PDB entry 7V9S | electron microscopy, 11.00 A resolution (very low resolution: no residue pairs are listed; an interface is given only as per-side residue counts) | chains K and J of the 26 polymer chains in the assembly

# Chain K
Molecule: Histone H3.1
Source organism: Homo sapiens
UniProtKB: P68431 (H31_HUMAN); residues 0-135 here correspond to UniProt positions 1-136 (UniProt number = residue number + 1)
Amino-acid sequence (136 residues; numbered 0 to 135; the number before each row is that of its first residue; numbering starts at 0):
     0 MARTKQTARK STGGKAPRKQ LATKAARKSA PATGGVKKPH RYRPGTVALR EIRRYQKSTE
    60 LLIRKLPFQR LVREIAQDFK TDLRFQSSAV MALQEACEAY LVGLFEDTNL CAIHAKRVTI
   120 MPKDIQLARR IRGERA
Disordered / not traced: 0-35
Swiss-Prot annotation at these positions:
  - modified residue: Arg2 (Asymmetric dimethylarginine), Thr3 (Phosphothreonine), Lys4 (Allysine), Gln5 (5-glutamyl dopamine), Thr6 (Phosphothreonine), Arg8 (Citrulline), Lys9 (N6,N6,N6-trimethyllysine), Ser10 (ADP-ribosylserine), Thr11 (Phosphothreonine), Lys14 (N6-(2-hydroxyisobutyryl)lysine), Arg17 (Asymmetric dimethylarginine), Lys18 (N6-(2-hydroxyisobutyryl)lysine), Lys23 (N6-(2-hydroxyisobutyryl)lysine), Arg26 (Citrulline), Lys27 (N6,N6,N6-trimethyllysine), Ser28 (ADP-ribosylserine), Lys36 (N6,N6,N6-trimethyllysine), Lys37 (N6-methyllysine), Tyr41 (Phosphotyrosine), Lys56 (N6,N6,N6-trimethyllysine) and 8 more in UniProt
  - lipidation: Lys18 (N6-decanoyllysine)

# Chain J
Molecule: 408-nt DNA strand
Source organism: Homo sapiens
Sequence (408 nucleotides; each row starts with the number of its first residue):
     1 CCCTAACCCT AACCCTAACC CTAACCCTAA CCCTAACCCT AACCCTAACC CTAACCCTAA
    61 CCCTAACCCT AACCCTAACC CTAACCCTAA CCCTAACCCT AACCCTAACC CTAACCCTAA
   121 CCCTAACCCT AACCCTAACC CTAACCCTAA CCCTAACCCT AACCCTAACC CTAACCCTAA
   181 CCCTAACCCT AACCCTAACC CTAACCCTAA CCCTAACCCT AACCCTAACC CTAACCCTAA
   241 CCCTAACCCT AACCCTAACC CTAACCCTAA CCCTAACCCT AACCCTAACC CTAACCCTAA
   301 CCCTAACCCT AACCCTAACC CTAACCCTAA CCCTAACCCT AACCCTAACC CTAACCCTAA
   361 CCCTAACCCT AACCCTAACC CTAACCCTAA CCCTAACCCT AACCCTAA
Disordered / not traced: 394-408

# Interface between chain K and chain J
At this resolution (11 A) residue pairs are not listed: 23 residues of chain K and 13 of chain J lie at the interface.

# Summary
The interface between chain K and chain J involves 23 residues on one side and 13 on the other.
Here chain K is Histone H3.1 and chain J is a 408-nt DNA strand, both from Homo sapiens. Entry 7V9S (Telomeric
trinucleosome in open state) was determined by electron microscopy, deposited together with 7V90, 7V96, 7V9C,
7V9J, 7V9K and 7VA4.
